Entry 9C5A (electron microscopy, 4.20 A resolution (low resolution: residue-level contacts below are approximate; hydrogen-bond / salt-bridge calls are withheld)); this record covers chains B and C of the 8 polymer chains in the assembly.

Chain B:
Name: AP-3 complex subunit beta-1
Organism: Homo sapiens
UniProtKB: O00203 (AP3B1_HUMAN); residues 1-677 here = UniProt positions 1-677
Chain sequence (684 residues; each row starts with the number of its first residue):
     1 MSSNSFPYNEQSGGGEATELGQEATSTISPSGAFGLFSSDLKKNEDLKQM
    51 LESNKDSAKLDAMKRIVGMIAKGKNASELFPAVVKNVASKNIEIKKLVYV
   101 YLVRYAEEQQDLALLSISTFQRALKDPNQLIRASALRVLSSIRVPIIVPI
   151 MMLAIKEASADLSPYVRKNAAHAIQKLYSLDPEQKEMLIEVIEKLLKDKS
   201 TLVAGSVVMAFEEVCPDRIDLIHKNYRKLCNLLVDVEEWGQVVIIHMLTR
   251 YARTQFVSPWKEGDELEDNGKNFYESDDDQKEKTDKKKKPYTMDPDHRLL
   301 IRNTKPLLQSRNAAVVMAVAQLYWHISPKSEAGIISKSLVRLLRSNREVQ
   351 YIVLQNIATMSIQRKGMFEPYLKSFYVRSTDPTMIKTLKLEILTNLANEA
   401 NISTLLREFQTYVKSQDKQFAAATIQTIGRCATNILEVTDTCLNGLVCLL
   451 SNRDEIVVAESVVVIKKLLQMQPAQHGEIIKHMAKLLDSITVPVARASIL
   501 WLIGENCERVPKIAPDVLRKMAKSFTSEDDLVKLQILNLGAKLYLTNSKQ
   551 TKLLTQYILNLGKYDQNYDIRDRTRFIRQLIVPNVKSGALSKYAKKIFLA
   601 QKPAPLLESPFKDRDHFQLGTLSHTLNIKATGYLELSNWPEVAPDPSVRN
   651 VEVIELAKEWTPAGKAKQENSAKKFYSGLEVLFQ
Disordered / not traced: 1-39, 258-294, 428-618, 651-684
Differences from the reference sequence: expression tag (678-684)
UniProt features mapped onto this chain:
  - modified residue (Phosphoserine): Ser276, Ser609
  - natural variant: Leu390 to Gln410 (deletion: In HPS2), Leu580 (L580R: In HPS2)

Chain C:
Name: ADP-ribosylation factor 1
Organism: Homo sapiens
Notes: EC 3.6.5.2
UniProtKB: P84077 (ARF1_HUMAN); residues 2-181 here = UniProt positions 2-181
Chain sequence (182 residues; row label = number of the first residue in the row):
     2 GNIFANLFKGLFGKKEMRILMVGLDAAGKTTILYKLKLGEIVTTIPTIGF
    52 NVETVEYKNISFTVWDVGGLDKIRPLWRHYFQNTQGLIFVVDSNDRERVN
   102 EAREELMRMLAEDELRDAVLLVFANKQDLPNAMNAAEITDKLGLHSLRHR
   152 NWYIQATCATSGDGLYEGLDWLSNQLRNQKSL
Disordered / not traced: 182-183
Differences from the reference sequence: engineered mutation Leu71 (Gln in P84077); expression tag (182-183)
Metal / ion sites: Mg2+: Thr31, Thr48 (together with GTP)
Small-molecule neighbours: GTP (guanosine-5'-triphosphate): Leu25, Asp26, Ala27, Ala28, Gly29, Lys30, Thr31, Thr32, Thr45, Pro47, Thr48, Asp67, Val68, Gly69, Gly70, Asn126, Lys127, Asp129, Leu130, Cys159, Ala160, Thr161
UniProt features mapped onto this chain:
  - region: Asn3 to Lys16 (Important for the stable binding to the membranes)
  - binding site (GTP): Gly24 to Thr32, Asn126 to Asp129, Ala160
  - modified residue: Gly2 (N-acetylglycine)
  - lipidation: Gly2 (N-myristoyl glycine)
  - natural variant: Tyr35 (Y35H: In PVNH8), Arg99 (R99H: In PVNH8; uncertain significance), Lys127 (K127E: In PVNH8)
What the authors report for this chain:
  - self-association interface (contacts with another copy of this molecule): Leu39, Ile42, Val43, Thr44

How chain B and chain C interact:
Residue-residue contacts (23):
  Glu52(B) - Arg19(C)
  Asn54(B) - Glu17(C)
  Pro81(B) - His80(C)
  Lys85(B) - Phe51(C)
  Lys85(B) - His80(C)
  Lys85(B) - Tyr81(C)
  Ala88(B) - Val53(C)
  Lys90(B) - Glu54(C)
  Leu112(B) - His80(C)
  Leu114(B) - Ile49(C)
  Leu114(B) - Lys73(C)
  Leu114(B) - Ile74(C)
  Leu115(B) - Gly50(C)
  Leu115(B) - Phe51(C)
  Leu115(B) - Ile74(C)
  Leu115(B) - Leu77(C)
  Ile117(B) - Ile49(C)
  Ser118(B) - Thr48(C)
  Ser118(B) - Ile49(C)
  Ser118(B) - Gly50(C)
  Gln121(B) - Ile46(C)
  Arg122(B) - Tyr35(C)
  Arg122(B) - Asn52(C)
Also at the interface, not in a pair above, chain B (15 interface residues in all): Val84, Ser116
Also at the interface, not in a pair above, chain C (17 interface residues in all): Trp66

Summary:
15 residues of chain B and 17 residues of chain C are in contact. Ligands of chain C: GTP. The Mg2+ site is
built by Thr31(C) and Thr48(C). Curated annotation (UniProt) lists 14 GTP-binding residues on chain C. The
paper reports a self-association interface involving Leu39(C), Ile42(C) and Val43(C) among others.
Chain B is AP-3 complex subunit beta-1 and chain C is ADP-ribosylation factor 1, both from Homo sapiens; the
structure, AP-3 Arf1 dimeric interface, focused refinement, was determined by electron microscopy, deposited
together with 9C58, 9C59, 9C5B and 9C5C.
